Entry 4IXW (X-ray diffraction, 2.47 A resolution); this record covers chains A and B.

[Chain A (and B)]
Molecule: Halohydrin dehalogenase
Source organism: Rhizobium radiobacter
Notes: EC 4.5.1.-; fragment: Halohydrin dehalogenase HheC; chain B of this document is another copy of the same molecule, construct and numbering; everything in this record applies to it too
UniProtKB: Q93D82 (Q93D82_RHIRD); residues 1-254 here = UniProt positions 1-254
Chain sequence (254 residues; numbered 1 to 254; the number before each row is that of its first residue):
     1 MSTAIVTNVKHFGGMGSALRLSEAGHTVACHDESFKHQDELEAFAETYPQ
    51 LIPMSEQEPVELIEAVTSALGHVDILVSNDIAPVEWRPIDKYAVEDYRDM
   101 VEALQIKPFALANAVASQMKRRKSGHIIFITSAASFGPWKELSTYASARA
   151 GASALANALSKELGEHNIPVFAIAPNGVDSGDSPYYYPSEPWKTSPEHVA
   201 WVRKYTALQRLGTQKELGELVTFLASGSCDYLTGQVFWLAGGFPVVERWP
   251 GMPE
Not modelled in the structure: 1, 251-254 (chain B: 1, 252-254)
Differences from the reference sequence: engineered mutation His37 (Gln in Q93D82), Gln38 (Lys in Q93D82), Ile52 (Lys in Q93D82), Val60 (Ala in Q93D82), Leu70 (Tyr in Q93D82), His72 (Gln in Q93D82), Ile75 (Val in Q93D82), Ala82 (Phe in Q93D82), Pro83 (Ala in Q93D82), Val84 (Pro in Q93D82), Trp86 (Phe in Q93D82), Arg87 (Gln in Q93D82), Asp99 (Gly in Q93D82), Met100 (Ala in Q93D82), Lys107 (Arg in Q93D82), Ala112 (Val in Q93D82), Arg121 (Lys in Q93D82), Ala134 (Thr in Q93D82), Ser135 (Pro in Q93D82), Ala146 (Thr in Q93D82), Ser153 (Cys in Q93D82), Ala154 (Thr in Q93D82), His166 (Tyr in Q93D82), Ala174 (Gly in Q93D82), Gly177 (Tyr in Q93D82), Val178 (Leu in Q93D82), Asp179 (His in Q93D82), Gly181 (Glu in Q93D82), Tyr186 (Phe in Q93D82), Ser189 (Thr in Q93D82), Ser195 (Asn in Q93D82), Trp201 (His in Q93D82), Arg203 (Lys in Q93D82), Tyr205 (Val in Q93D82), Thr222 (Ala in Q93D82), Val245 (Met in Q93D82), Val246 (Ile in Q93D82)
Residues lining bound ligands: ethyl (2S)-oxiran-2-ylacetate (IXW): Phe12, Trp86, Thr131, Ser132, Ala134, Trp139, Leu142, Tyr145, Pro175, Asn176, Tyr186, Tyr187, Trp249
Reported in the primary citation:
  - binding site for ethyl (2S)-oxiran-2-ylacetate: Val84, Ser132, Tyr145
  - conformationally variable residues (side-chain flip): Trp139
  - catalytic residues: Ser132, Tyr145, Arg149
  - mutagenesis - F82A, A100M, Y177G, H201W: decreased stability (from molecular simulation)
  - mutagenesis - F82A/A100M, Y177G/H201W: unchanged stability (from molecular simulation)

[Chain A / chain B interface]
Residue-residue contacts (70):
  Pro88(A) - Glu162(B)
  Ile89(A) - Phe109(B)  hydrophobic
  Ile89(A) - Asn113(B)  hydrogen bond (backbone-side chain)
  Ile89(A) - Ala116(B)  hydrophobic
  Ile89(A) - Leu159(B)  hydrophobic
  Ile89(A) - Glu162(B)  hydrogen bond (backbone-side chain)
  Asp90(A) - Asn113(B)
  Asp90(A) - Ser117(B)
  Asp90(A) - Lys120(B)  salt bridge
  Tyr92(A) - Phe109(B)  hydrophobic
  Tyr92(A) - Asn113(B)  hydrogen bond (backbone-side chain)
  Val94(A) - Ile106(B)  hydrophobic
  Val94(A) - Ala110(B)  hydrophobic
  Tyr97(A) - Gln105(B)  hydrogen bond
  Tyr97(A) - Ile106(B)  hydrophobic
  Tyr97(A) - Phe109(B)  hydrophobic
  Arg98(A) - Glu102(B)  salt bridge
  Arg98(A) - Ile106(B)
  Val101(A) - Val101(B)  hydrophobic
  Val101(A) - Gln105(B)
  Glu102(A) - Arg98(B)  salt bridge
  Gln105(A) - Tyr97(B)  hydrogen bond
  Gln105(A) - Gln105(B)  hydrogen bond
  Ile106(A) - Val94(B)  hydrophobic
  Ile106(A) - Tyr97(B)  hydrophobic
  Ile106(A) - Arg98(B)
  Phe109(A) - Ile89(B)  hydrophobic
  Phe109(A) - Tyr92(B)  hydrophobic
  Phe109(A) - Val94(B)  hydrophobic
  Phe109(A) - Tyr97(B)  hydrophobic
  Phe109(A) - Thr144(B)
  Asn113(A) - Ile89(B)  hydrogen bond (side chain-backbone)
  Asn113(A) - Tyr92(B)  hydrogen bond (side chain-backbone)
  Ala116(A) - Ile89(B)  hydrophobic
  Ala116(A) - Asp90(B)
  Ser117(A) - Asp90(B)
  Lys120(A) - Pro88(B)
  Lys120(A) - Asp90(B)  salt bridge
  Phe136(A) - Ala154(B)  hydrophobic
  Gly137(A) - Lys161(B)
  Trp139(A) - Lys161(B)
  Lys140(A) - Lys161(B)
  Lys140(A) - Glu162(B)
  Lys140(A) - Glu165(B)  salt bridge
  Glu141(A) - Glu162(B)  hydrogen bond (backbone-side chain)
  Ser143(A) - Ala158(B)
  Ser143(A) - Leu159(B)
  Thr144(A) - Phe109(B)
  Ser147(A) - Gly151(B)
  Ser147(A) - Ala154(B)
  Ser147(A) - Leu155(B)
  Ala150(A) - Ala154(B)  hydrophobic
  Gly151(A) - Ser147(B)
  Ser153(A) - Phe136(B)
  Ala154(A) - Phe136(B)  hydrophobic
  Ala154(A) - Ser147(B)
  Ala154(A) - Ala150(B)  hydrophobic
  Leu155(A) - Ser147(B)
  Asn157(A) - Phe136(B)
  Ala158(A) - Ser143(B)
  Leu159(A) - Ile89(B)  hydrophobic
  Leu159(A) - Ser143(B)
  Lys161(A) - Gly137(B)
  Lys161(A) - Trp139(B)
  Glu162(A) - Pro88(B)
  Glu162(A) - Ile89(B)  hydrogen bond (side chain-backbone)
  Glu162(A) - Lys140(B)
  Glu162(A) - Glu141(B)  hydrogen bond (side chain-backbone)
  Glu162(A) - Ser143(B)
  Glu165(A) - Lys140(B)  salt bridge
Other interface residues (no listed pair), chain A (45 interface residues in all): Arg87, Ala93, Ala110, Ala112, Ser135, Pro138, Leu142, Ala146, Leu163, Val236
Other interface residues (no listed pair), chain B (44 interface residues in all): Ala93, Ala112, Pro138, Leu142, Ala146, Ala148, Ser153, Asn157, Leu163, Val236

[Summary]
45 residues of chain A face 44 of chain B across their interface, with 11 hydrogen bonds and 6 salt bridges.
Polar pairs include Asp90(A)-Lys120(B), Arg98(A)-Glu102(B) and Lys140(A)-Glu165(B). From the paper: catalytic
residues Ser132(A), Tyr145(A) and Arg149(A); F82A, A100M and Y177G of chain A, among others, reduce stability;
6 substitutions were tested in all.
Chain A and chain B are both Halohydrin dehalogenase (Rhizobium radiobacter); the structure, Halohydrin
dehalogenase (HheC) bound to ethyl (2S)-oxiran-2-ylacetate, was determined by X-ray diffraction, deposited
together with 4IXT and 4IY1.
